PDB entry 6FPO | X-ray diffraction, 1.05 A resolution | chains L and M of the 4 polymer chains in the assembly

# Chain L (and M)
Name: Hydrogenase-1 large chain
From: Escherichia coli K12
Notes: EC 1.12.99.6; chain M of this document is another copy of the same molecule, construct and numbering; everything in this record applies to it too
UniProt: P0ACD8 (MBHL_ECOLI); numbering as in UniProt (aligned over 1-582)
Sequence (582 residues; numbered 1 to 582; the number before each row is that of its first residue):
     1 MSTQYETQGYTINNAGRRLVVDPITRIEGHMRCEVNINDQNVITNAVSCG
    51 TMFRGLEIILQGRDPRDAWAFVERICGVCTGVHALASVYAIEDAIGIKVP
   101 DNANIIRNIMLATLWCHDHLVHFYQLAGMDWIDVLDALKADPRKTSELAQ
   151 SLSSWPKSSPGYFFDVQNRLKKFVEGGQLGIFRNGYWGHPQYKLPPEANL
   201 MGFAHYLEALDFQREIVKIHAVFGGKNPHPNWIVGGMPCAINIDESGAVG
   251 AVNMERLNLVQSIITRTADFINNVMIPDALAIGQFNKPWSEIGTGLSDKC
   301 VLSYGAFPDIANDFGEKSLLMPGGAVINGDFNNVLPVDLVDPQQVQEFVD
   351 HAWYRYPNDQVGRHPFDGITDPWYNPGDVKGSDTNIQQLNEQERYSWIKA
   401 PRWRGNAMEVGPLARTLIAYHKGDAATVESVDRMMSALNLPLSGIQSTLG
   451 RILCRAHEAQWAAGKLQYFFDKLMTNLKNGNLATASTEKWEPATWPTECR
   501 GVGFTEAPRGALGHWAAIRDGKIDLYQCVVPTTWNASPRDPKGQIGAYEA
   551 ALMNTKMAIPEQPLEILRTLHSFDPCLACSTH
Unresolved in the structure: 1
Modified / non-standard residues: Cys79 (S-hydroxycysteine; CSO)
UniProt features mapped onto this chain:
  - binding site (Ni(2+)): Cys76, Cys79, Cys576, Cys579
Ion coordination: Mg2+: Glu57, Cys528; Ni2+: Cys76, Cys79, Cys576, Cys579; carbonmonoxide-(dicyano) iron Fe: Cys79, Cys579
Residues lining bound ligands: carbonmonoxide-(dicyano) iron (FCO): Cys79, Val82, His83, Ala507, Pro508, Arg509, Leu512, Val530, Pro531, Thr532, Cys576, Cys579

# Chain L / chain M interface
Residue-residue contacts - 26 pairs, chain L then chain M:
  Gln150(L) - Ser146(M)
  Gln150(L) - Gln150(M)  hydrogen bond
  Gln150(L) - Ser159(M)
  Gln150(L) - Pro160(M)
  Ser154(L) - Ser159(M)  hydrogen bond (backbone-side chain)
  Ser154(L) - Gly161(M)
  Ser154(L) - Tyr162(M)
  Trp155(L) - Ser159(M)  hydrogen bond (backbone-side chain)
  Pro156(L) - Pro156(M)
  Pro156(L) - Lys157(M)
  Pro156(L) - Ser158(M)  hydrogen bond (backbone-backbone)
  Pro156(L) - Ser159(M)  hydrogen bond (backbone-backbone)
  Pro156(L) - Tyr162(M)  hydrophobic
  Lys157(L) - Pro156(M)
  Lys157(L) - Lys157(M)
  Ser158(L) - Pro156(M)  hydrogen bond (backbone-backbone)
  Ser158(L) - Ser159(M)
  Ser159(L) - Gln150(M)
  Ser159(L) - Ser154(M)  hydrogen bond (side chain-backbone)
  Ser159(L) - Trp155(M)  hydrogen bond (side chain-backbone)
  Ser159(L) - Pro156(M)  hydrogen bond (backbone-backbone)
  Ser159(L) - Ser158(M)
  Pro160(L) - Gln150(M)
  Gly161(L) - Ser154(M)
  Tyr162(L) - Ser154(M)  hydrogen bond (backbone-backbone)
  Tyr162(L) - Pro156(M)  hydrophobic
Other interface residues (no listed pair), chain L (12 interface residues in all): Ser146, Asp165
Other interface residues (no listed pair), chain M (12 interface residues in all): Asp165

# Summary
The chain L/chain M interface involves 12 residues from each chain, with 10 hydrogen bonds. Polar pairs
include Gln150(L)-Gln150(M), Ser154(L)-Ser159(M) and Trp155(L)-Ser159(M). Ligands of chain L:
carbonmonoxide-(dicyano) iron. Glu57(L) and Cys528(L) form the Mg2+ site. UniProt lists 4 Ni2+-binding
residues on chain L.
Chain L and chain M are both Hydrogenase-1 large chain (Escherichia coli K12); the structure, High resolution
structure of native Hydrogenase (Hyd-1), was determined by X-ray diffraction, deposited together with 5LRY,
6FPI, 6FPW, 6G7R, 6GAL, 6GAM and 6GAN.
